Entry 9K3Q (electron microscopy, 3.02 A resolution); this record covers chains L and M of the 35 polymer chains in the assembly.

# Chain L
Molecule: Reaction center protein L chain
Organism: Rhodospirillum rubrum
Reference sequence: P10717 (RCEL_RHORU); numbering as in UniProt (aligned over 2-275)
Chain sequence (274 residues; each row starts with the number of its first residue):
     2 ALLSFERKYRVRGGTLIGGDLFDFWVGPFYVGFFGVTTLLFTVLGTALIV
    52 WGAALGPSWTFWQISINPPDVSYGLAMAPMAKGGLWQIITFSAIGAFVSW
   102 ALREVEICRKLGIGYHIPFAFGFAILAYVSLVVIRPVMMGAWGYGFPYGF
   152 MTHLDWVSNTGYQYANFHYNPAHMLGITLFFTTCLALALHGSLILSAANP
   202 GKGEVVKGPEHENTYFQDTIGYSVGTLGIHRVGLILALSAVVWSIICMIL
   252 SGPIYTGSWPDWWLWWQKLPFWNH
Residues lining bound ligands:
  - Trans-Geranyl BACTERIOCHLOROPHYLL A (07D), molecule 1: I50, F62, Y129, L132, F147, Y149, G150, F151, H154, L155, W157, V158
  - Trans-Geranyl BACTERIOCHLOROPHYLL A (07D), molecule 2: F98, F122, A125, I126, A128, Y129, L132, W157, V158, S159, T161, G162, Y163, N167, F168, H169, H174, G177, I178, F181, F182, A241, V242, S245, I246, C248, M249
  - Trans-Geranyl BACTERIOCHLOROPHYLL A (07D), molecule 3: V158, Y163, H169, F182
  - Trans-Geranyl BACTERIOCHLOROPHYLL A (07D), molecule 4: H169, M175, I178, T179, F182, T183, L186
  - bacteriopheophytin a (BPH), molecule 1: T39, F42, T43, G46, T47, I50, S93, A94, A97, F98, W101, E105, I118, A121, F122, F124, A125, Y129, F147, P148, Y149, G150, F151, H154, F181, L239, V242
  - bacteriopheophytin a (BPH), molecule 2: F182, C185, L186, A189, L190, I221
  - ubiquinone-10 (U10), molecule 1: L17, I18, F35, T38, F42, L45, L76, A77, M78, Q88, I89, F92, S93, G96, V99, S100, L103, W143
  - ubiquinone-10 (U10), molecule 2: V27, F30, V32, G36, V37, T39, L40, L41, V44, W101, R104
  - ubiquinone-10 (U10), molecule 3: T183, L186, A187, L190, H191, L194, I195, E213, N214, F217, I221, Y223, S224, V225, G226, T227, I230, V233, L237
Swiss-Prot annotation at these positions:
  - binding site ((7R,8Z)-bacteriochlorophyll b): H154, H174
  - binding site (Fe cation): H191, H231
  - binding site (a ubiquinone): F217

# Chain M
Molecule: Reaction center protein M chain
Organism: Rhodospirillum rubrum
Reference sequence: Q2RQ26 (Q2RQ26_RHORT); residues 48-306 here = UniProt positions 48-306
Chain sequence (259 residues; numbered 48 to 306; the number before each row is that of its first residue):
    48 GPIYLGTTGVLSLVFGFFAIEIIGFNLLASVNWSPMEFGRQFFWLGLEPP
    98 AAEYGLGFAPLAEGGWWQIAGFFLTTSILLWWVRMYRRARALKMGTHTAW
   148 AFASAIFLFLSLGFIRPLLMGNFSESVPFGIFPHLEWTNSFSLNYGNFFY
   198 NPFHMLSIAFLYGSALLFAMHGATILAVSRLGGDREVEQITDRGTAAERA
   248 ALFWRWTMGFNATMESIHRWAWWFAVLCTFTGAIGILLTGTVVDNWFEWG
   298 VKHGLAPAP
Residues lining bound ligands:
  - Trans-Geranyl BACTERIOCHLOROPHYLL A (07D), molecule 1: I67, L121, I125, F149, A152, L155, F156, L159, F176, W184, T185, N186, F188, S189, F195, F196, H201, S204, I205, L208, Y209, C275, T276, G279, A280, I283
  - Trans-Geranyl BACTERIOCHLOROPHYLL A (07D), molecule 2: F89, F156, L159, V174, I178, H181, L182, W184, T185
  - Trans-Geranyl BACTERIOCHLOROPHYLL A (07D), molecule 3: T185, F196, Y209
  - Trans-Geranyl BACTERIOCHLOROPHYLL A (07D), molecule 4: F196, H201, M202, I205, A206, Y209, G210, L213, F271
  - bacteriopheophytin a (BPH), molecule 1: S59, L60, V61, G63, F64, F65, S124, I125, W128, M132, T145, A148, F149, A152, A272, V273, T276
  - bacteriopheophytin a (BPH), molecule 2: Y209, A212, L213, A216, M217, W251, T254, M255
  - spirilloxanthin (CRT): I67, E68, I70, G71, L74, F85, F89, L103, G104, F105, W114, Q115, G118, F119, T122, F156, G160, F161, F170, S173, V174, P175, F176, G177, I178, H181
  - Fe ion (FE): Q236, I237, R240, A244, T260, M261
  - ubiquinone-10 (U10): L213, L214, M217, H218, T221, I222, A244, A247, A248, W251, M255, F257, N258, A259, T260, M261, I264, W267, F271

# How chain L and chain M interact
Residue-residue contacts (173; chain L residue first):
  L4(L) - L249(M)  hydrophobic
  L4(L) - R252(M)
  L4(L) - N258(M)
  F6(L) - R240(M)
  F6(L) - E245(M)
  F6(L) - L249(M)
  E7(L) - L249(M)
  E7(L) - R252(M)  salt bridge
  E7(L) - W253(M)  hydrogen bond
  K9(L) - E245(M)  salt bridge
  Y10(L) - T242(M)
  Y10(L) - E245(M)  hydrogen bond
  Y10(L) - R246(M)
  Y10(L) - L249(M)  hydrophobic
  Y10(L) - W253(M)
  R11(L) - W253(M)
  W26(L) - W253(M)
  P29(L) - R252(M)
  P29(L) - W253(M)
  P29(L) - G256(M)
  F30(L) - W253(M)
  F30(L) - M255(M)
  F30(L) - G256(M)
  Y31(L) - W253(M)  hydrogen bond (backbone-backbone)
  T61(L) - G301(M)
  W63(L) - G301(M)
  W63(L) - L302(M)  hydrophobic
  Q64(L) - G301(M)  hydrogen bond (side chain-backbone)
  Q64(L) - L302(M)
  Q64(L) - A303(M)
  Q64(L) - P304(M)
  W101(L) - T254(M)
  R104(L) - W253(M)  hydrogen bond (side chain-backbone)
  R104(L) - T254(M)  hydrogen bond (side chain-backbone)
  E105(L) - F250(M)
  E105(L) - T254(M)
  I108(L) - F250(M)  hydrophobic
  I108(L) - W253(M)  hydrophobic
  I108(L) - T254(M)
  C109(L) - F250(M)  hydrophobic
  K111(L) - W253(M)
  L112(L) - R246(M)  hydrogen bond (backbone-side chain)
  L112(L) - F250(M)
  L112(L) - W253(M)  hydrophobic
  G113(L) - R227(M)  hydrogen bond (backbone-side chain)
  I114(L) - A224(M)
  I114(L) - V225(M)  hydrophobic
  I114(L) - R227(M)
  G115(L) - A224(M)  hydrogen bond (backbone-backbone)
  G115(L) - R227(M)
  H117(L) - A220(M)
  H117(L) - L223(M)  hydrogen bond (side chain-backbone)
  H117(L) - A224(M)  hydrogen bond (side chain-backbone)
  I118(L) - A220(M)  hydrophobic
  I118(L) - T221(M)
  I118(L) - F250(M)  hydrophobic
  I118(L) - W251(M)  hydrophobic
  M152(L) - Y197(M)  hydrophobic
  M152(L) - M202(M)  hydrophobic
  M152(L) - L302(M)
  L155(L) - F196(M)  hydrophobic
  D156(L) - Y197(M)  hydrogen bond
  V158(L) - F196(M)  hydrophobic
  S159(L) - N194(M)
  S159(L) - F196(M)
  Y163(L) - N186(M)  hydrogen bond
  Y163(L) - S189(M)
  Y163(L) - L190(M)
  N167(L) - E183(M)
  N167(L) - N186(M)
  H169(L) - L182(M)
  H169(L) - T185(M)
  Y170(L) - F179(M)  hydrophobic
  Y170(L) - E183(M)  hydrogen bond
  M175(L) - F179(M)  hydrophobic
  M175(L) - L182(M)  hydrophobic
  F181(L) - L208(M)
  F181(L) - Y209(M)  hydrophobic
  F181(L) - A212(M)  hydrophobic
  T184(L) - A212(M)
  T184(L) - F215(M)
  C185(L) - L208(M)  hydrophobic
  C185(L) - S211(M)
  C185(L) - A272(M)  hydrophobic
  A187(L) - F215(M)
  L188(L) - S211(M)
  L188(L) - F215(M)
  L188(L) - A268(M)  hydrophobic
  A189(L) - A272(M)  hydrophobic
  L190(L) - T145(M)
  H191(L) - H218(M)  hydrogen bond
  H191(L) - E233(M)  salt bridge
  H191(L) - H265(M)  hydrogen bond
  G192(L) - H265(M)
  S193(L) - H144(M)  hydrogen bond (side chain-backbone)
  S193(L) - T145(M)
  S193(L) - A148(M)
  S193(L) - W269(M)  hydrogen bond
  L194(L) - M141(M)  hydrophobic
  I195(L) - E233(M)
  I195(L) - H265(M)
  L196(L) - H144(M)
  L196(L) - E262(M)
  L196(L) - H265(M)
  L196(L) - R266(M)
  L196(L) - W269(M)  hydrophobic
  S197(L) - M141(M)
  S197(L) - G142(M)  hydrogen bond (backbone-backbone)
  S197(L) - H144(M)
  A198(L) - V234(M)  hydrophobic
  N200(L) - G142(M)
  N200(L) - H144(M)
  N200(L) - E262(M)  hydrogen bond
  N200(L) - R266(M)
  P201(L) - K140(M)
  P201(L) - M141(M)
  P201(L) - G142(M)
  E205(L) - K140(M)
  V207(L) - V234(M)  hydrophobic
  K208(L) - L139(M)
  K208(L) - K140(M)  hydrogen bond (side chain-backbone)
  K208(L) - M141(M)
  K208(L) - V234(M)
  P210(L) - E235(M)
  H212(L) - L139(M)
  H212(L) - M141(M)
  E213(L) - V234(M)
  Y216(L) - M132(M)  hydrogen bond (side chain-backbone)
  Y216(L) - R135(M)
  Y216(L) - A136(M)
  Y216(L) - L139(M)
  Y216(L) - T145(M)
  Q218(L) - P49(M)
  Q218(L) - I50(M)
  D219(L) - P49(M)
  D219(L) - I50(M)
  D219(L) - Y51(M)  hydrogen bond (backbone-backbone)
  D219(L) - R131(M)  hydrogen bond (backbone-side chain)
  T220(L) - I50(M)
  T220(L) - W128(M)
  T220(L) - R131(M)  hydrogen bond (backbone-side chain)
  T220(L) - M132(M)
  T220(L) - R135(M)
  G222(L) - G48(M)  hydrogen bond (backbone-backbone)
  T227(L) - D231(M)
  L228(L) - I222(M)  hydrophobic
  L228(L) - L223(M)  hydrophobic
  L228(L) - S226(M)
  L228(L) - D231(M)
  I230(L) - F215(M)
  H231(L) - H218(M)  hydrogen bond
  H231(L) - G219(M)
  H231(L) - I222(M)
  H231(L) - E233(M)  salt bridge
  G234(L) - F215(M)
  L235(L) - A216(M)
  L235(L) - A220(M)  hydrophobic
  L235(L) - L223(M)  hydrophobic
  A238(L) - A212(M)
  A238(L) - A216(M)  hydrophobic
  W264(L) - F90(M)  hydrophobic
  W264(L) - W91(M)
  W267(L) - G86(M)  hydrogen bond (side chain-backbone)
  W267(L) - R87(M)  hydrogen bond (side chain-backbone)
  W267(L) - F90(M)
  W267(L) - W91(M)
  Q268(L) - R87(M)  hydrogen bond (backbone-side chain)
  Q268(L) - W91(M)
  W273(L) - M83(M)
  W273(L) - G86(M)
  W273(L) - R87(M)  hydrogen bond (backbone-side chain)
  N274(L) - R87(M)
  H275(L) - R87(M)
Other interface residues (no listed pair), chain L (86 interface residues in all): S5, A121, F151, F182, A199, T215, F217, I221, R232, F272
Other interface residues (no listed pair), chain M (82 interface residues in all): Q88, L214, L228, I237, T238, C275, H300

# In short
Chain L and chain M form an interface of 86 and 82 residues respectively, with 31 hydrogen bonds and 4 salt
bridges. Polar contacts include E7(L)-R252(M), K9(L)-E245(M) and H191(L)-E233(M).
Here chain L is Reaction center protein L chain and chain M is Reaction center protein M chain, both from
Rhodospirillum rubrum. Entry 9K3Q (Cryo-EM structure of the Rhodospirillum rubrum RC-LH1 complex) was
determined by electron microscopy.
